PDB entry 8OJA | electron microscopy, 1.87 A resolution | chains A and C of the 4 polymer chains in the assembly

== Chain A ==
Name: DNA polymerase catalytic subunit
Source organism: Human alphaherpesvirus 1 strain KOS
Notes: EC 2.7.7.7, 3.1.26.4
Reference sequence: P04293 (DPOL_HHV11); residue numbers follow UniProt; this construct covers 1-1235
Chain sequence (1235 residues; numbered 1 to 1235; the number before each row is that of its first residue):
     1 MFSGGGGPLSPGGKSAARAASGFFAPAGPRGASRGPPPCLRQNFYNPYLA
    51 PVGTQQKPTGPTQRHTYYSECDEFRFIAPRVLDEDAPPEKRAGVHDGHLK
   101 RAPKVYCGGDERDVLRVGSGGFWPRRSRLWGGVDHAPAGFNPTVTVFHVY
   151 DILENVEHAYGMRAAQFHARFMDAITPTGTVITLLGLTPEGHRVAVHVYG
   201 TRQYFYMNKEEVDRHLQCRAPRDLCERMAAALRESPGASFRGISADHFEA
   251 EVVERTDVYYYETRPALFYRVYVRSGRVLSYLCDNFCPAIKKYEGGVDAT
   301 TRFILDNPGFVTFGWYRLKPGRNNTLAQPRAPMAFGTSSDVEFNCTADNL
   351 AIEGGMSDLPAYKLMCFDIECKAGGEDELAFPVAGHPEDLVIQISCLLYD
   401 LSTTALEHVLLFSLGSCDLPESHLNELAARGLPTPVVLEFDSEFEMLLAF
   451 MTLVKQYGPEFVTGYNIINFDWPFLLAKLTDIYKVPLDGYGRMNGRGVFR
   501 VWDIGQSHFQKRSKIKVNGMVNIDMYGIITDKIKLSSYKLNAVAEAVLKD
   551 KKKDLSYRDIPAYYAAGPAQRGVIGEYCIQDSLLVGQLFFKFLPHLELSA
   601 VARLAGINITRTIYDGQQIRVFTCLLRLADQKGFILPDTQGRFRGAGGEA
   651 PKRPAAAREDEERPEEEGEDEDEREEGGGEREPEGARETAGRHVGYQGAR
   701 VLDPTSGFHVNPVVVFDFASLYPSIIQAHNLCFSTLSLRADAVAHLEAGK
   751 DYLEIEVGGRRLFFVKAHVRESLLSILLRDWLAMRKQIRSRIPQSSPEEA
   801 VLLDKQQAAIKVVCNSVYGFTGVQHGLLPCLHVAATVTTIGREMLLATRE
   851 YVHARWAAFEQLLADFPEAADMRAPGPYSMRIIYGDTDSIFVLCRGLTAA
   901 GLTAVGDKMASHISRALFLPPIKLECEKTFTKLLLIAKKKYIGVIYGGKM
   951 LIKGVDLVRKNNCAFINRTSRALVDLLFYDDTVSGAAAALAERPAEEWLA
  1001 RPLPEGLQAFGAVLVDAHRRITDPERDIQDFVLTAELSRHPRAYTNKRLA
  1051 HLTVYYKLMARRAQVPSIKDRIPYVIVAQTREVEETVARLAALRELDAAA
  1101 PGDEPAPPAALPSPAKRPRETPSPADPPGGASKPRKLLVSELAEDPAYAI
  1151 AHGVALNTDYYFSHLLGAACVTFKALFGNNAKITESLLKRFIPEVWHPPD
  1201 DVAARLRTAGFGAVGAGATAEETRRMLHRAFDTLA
Not modelled in the structure: 1-58, 505-511, 640-699, 1095-1132
Construct notes: variant Arg330 (Ala in P04293)
Swiss-Prot annotation at these positions:
  - natural variant: Ser33 (S33G: In strain: Nonneuroinvasive mutant HF10), Ala102 (A102T: In strain: Nonneuroinvasive mutant HF10), Arg330 (A330R: In strain: Nonneuroinvasive mutant HF10 and 17 syn+; this construct carries the variant), Ala646 (A646T: In strain: Nonneuroinvasive mutant HF10), Leu802 (L802F: In strain: Nonneuroinvasive mutant HF10), Val905 (V905M: In strain: Nonneuroinvasive mutant HF10), Ala1203 (A1203T: In strain: Nonneuroinvasive mutant HF10), Thr1208 to Ala1209 (sequence variant, change not given here; In strain: Nonneuroinvasive mutant HF10)
Bound ions: Ca2+ site 1: Asp368, Tyr465, Asp471; Ca2+ site 2: Asp368, Ile369, Glu370 (shared with DA23(C), AS_24(C) of chain C)
From the paper describing this entry:
  - conformationally variable residues (domain motion, side-chain flip): Glu370, Tyr577, Gln580, Asp581, Asp1030 to Val1075
  - Ca2+ coordination: Asp368, Ile369, Glu370, Tyr465, Asp471
  - catalytic residues: Tyr577 (proposed by the authors, not directly observed)
  - mutagenesis - Y577F, Y577H, W781V (11-fold): decreased catalytic activity (citing earlier work)
  - catalytic residues: Asp368
  - Ca2+ coordination through a water molecule: Asp581
  - specificity-determining residues: Tyr722 (proposed by the authors, not directly observed)

== Chain C ==
Molecule: 47-nt DNA strand
Sequence (47 nucleotides; numbered -22 to 24; the number before each row is that of its first residue; numbers below 1 keep their minus sign (DG-22 is residue -22)):
   -22 GCCACTACGACACCTTGATCGCCTCGCAGCCGTCCAACCAACTCAAX
Not modelled in the structure: -22 to -5
Modified residues: AS (2-deoxy-adenosine -5'-thio-monophosphate) at position 24
Bound ions: Ca2+: DA23, AS_24 (shared with Asp368(A), Ile369(A), Glu370(A) of chain A)

== How chain A and chain C interact ==
Contacting residue pairs (37):
  Asp368(A) with DA23(C), phosphate contact; AS_24(C), base contact
  Ile369(A) with AS_24(C), sugar contact
  Glu370(A) with AS_24(C), phosphate contact
  Cys371(A) with AS_24(C), hydrogen bond to the phosphate
  Phe381(A) with DA23(C), base contact; AS_24(C), base contact
  Pro382(A) with AS_24(C), base contact
  Tyr465(A) with DA23(C), phosphate contact
  Asn466(A) with DA22(C), base contact; DA23(C), hydrogen bond to the sugar
  Phe470(A) with DA23(C), sugar contact; AS_24(C), sugar contact
  Tyr526(A) with DA22(C), sugar contact
  Ser537(A) with DA22(C), hydrogen bond to the phosphate
  Tyr538(A) with DA22(C), hydrogen bond to the phosphate
  Lys539(A) with DC21(C), phosphate contact; DA22(C), hydrogen bond to the phosphate; DA23(C), phosphate contact
  Leu540(A) with DA23(C), hydrogen bond to the phosphate
  Tyr557(A) with AS_24(C), base contact
  Lys960(A) with DT20(C), salt bridge to the phosphate
  Thr1034(A) with DC19(C), phosphate contact
  Ala1035(A) with DC19(C), phosphate contact
  Glu1036(A) with DC19(C), hydrogen bond to the phosphate
  Ser1038(A) with DA18(C), hydrogen bond to the phosphate
  Arg1039(A) with DA17(C), salt bridge to the phosphate; DA18(C), salt bridge to the phosphate
  Tyr1044(A) with DA17(C), phosphate contact; DA18(C), hydrogen bond to the phosphate
  Thr1045(A) with DA17(C), hydrogen bond to the phosphate
  Asn1046(A) with DC16(C), hydrogen bond to the sugar; DA17(C), hydrogen bond to the phosphate
  Leu1049(A) with DA17(C), sugar contact; DA18(C), phosphate contact
  His1051(A) with DA18(C), salt bridge to the phosphate
  Arg1071(A) with DC19(C), salt bridge to the phosphate
Other interface residues (no listed pair), chain A (32 interface residues in all): Leu379, Ala380, Tyr577, Asp581, Lys1182
Other interface residues (no listed pair), chain C (11 interface residues in all): DC11, DC15

== Summary ==
The interface between chain A and chain C involves 32 residues on one side and 11 on the other, with 12
hydrogen bonds and 5 salt bridges. Polar contacts include Asn466(A)-DA23(C), Asn1046(A)-DC16(C) and
Cys371(A)-AS_24(C). From the paper: catalytic residues Tyr577(A) and Asp368(A); Y577F, Y577H and W781V of
chain A reduce catalytic activity.
Here chain A is DNA polymerase catalytic subunit (Human alphaherpesvirus 1 strain KOS) and chain C is a 47-nt
DNA strand. Entry 8OJA (HSV-1 DNA polymerase-processivity factor complex in exonuclease state) was determined
by electron microscopy (same publication as 8OJ6, 8OJ7, 8OJD and 9ENP).
